PDB entry 9JG6 | electron microscopy, 3.21 A resolution | chains g and r of the 48 polymer chains in the assembly

== Chain g (and r) ==
Protein: P22 tail accessory factor
Source organism: Salmonella enterica subsp. enterica serovar Typhimurium
Notes: chain r of this document is another copy of the same molecule, construct and numbering; everything in this record applies to it too
Reference sequence: A0A444A265 (A0A444A265_SALTM); numbering as in UniProt (aligned over 1-166)
Sequence (166 residues; row label = number of the first residue in the row):
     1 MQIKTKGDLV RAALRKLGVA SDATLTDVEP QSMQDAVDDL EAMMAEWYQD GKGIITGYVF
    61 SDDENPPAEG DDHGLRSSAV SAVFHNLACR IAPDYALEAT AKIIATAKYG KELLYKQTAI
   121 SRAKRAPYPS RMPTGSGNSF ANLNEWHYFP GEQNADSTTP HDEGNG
Unresolved in the structure: 154-166

== Interface between chain g and chain r ==
Contacting residue pairs - 29 pairs, chain g then chain r:
  Gln-2(g) with Asp-38(r), hydrogen bond; Glu-41(r); Asp-63(r)
  Arg-15(g) with Asp-35(r), salt bridge; Asp-39(r), salt bridge; Asp-94(r), salt bridge
  Lys-16(g) with Asp-39(r), salt bridge; Arg-90(r); Pro-93(r); Asp-94(r), salt bridge
  Asp-22(g) with Glu-29(r); Gln-31(r)
  Ala-23(g) with Ser-32(r); Tyr-95(r), hydrophobic
  Ser-77(g) with Ala-45(r)
  Ser-78(g) with Ala-45(r); Gln-49(r)
  Ser-81(g) with Ala-42(r); Glu-46(r), hydrogen bond; Arg-90(r), hydrogen bond
  Thr-100(g) with Glu-98(r)
  Lys-102(g) with Cys-89(r); Pro-93(r)
  Ile-103(g) with Pro-93(r), hydrophobic
  Thr-106(g) with Arg-90(r)
  Tyr-109(g) with Glu-46(r)
  Gly-110(g) with Glu-46(r)
  Leu-113(g) with Glu-46(r); Gln-49(r)
Also at the interface, not in a pair above, chain g (19 interface residues in all): Met-1, Phe-84, His-85, Gln-117
Also at the interface, not in a pair above, chain r (21 interface residues in all): Trp-47, Lys-52, Lys-111

== Overview ==
Chain g and chain r form an interface of 19 and 21 residues respectively; the contacts include 3 hydrogen
bonds and 5 salt bridges. Polar contacts include Arg-15(g)/Asp-35(r), Arg-15(g)/Asp-39(r) and
Arg-15(g)/Asp-94(r).
Both chains are P22 tail accessory factor (Salmonella enterica subsp. enterica serovar Typhimurium). Entry
9JG6 (The tail-complex structure of phage P22) was determined by electron microscopy, deposited together with
9JGA, 9KYV, 9KYW, 9KYX and 9KYY.
